8I1M - chain A; structure by X-ray diffraction, 1.70 A resolution.

== Chain A ==
Protein: PAPSS1 protein
Source organism: Homo sapiens
Notes: fragment: APSK1 domain
Reference sequence: Q05BW9 (Q05BW9_HUMAN); residue numbers follow UniProt; this construct covers 25-227
Sequence (203 residues; numbered 25 to 227; the number before each row is that of its first residue):
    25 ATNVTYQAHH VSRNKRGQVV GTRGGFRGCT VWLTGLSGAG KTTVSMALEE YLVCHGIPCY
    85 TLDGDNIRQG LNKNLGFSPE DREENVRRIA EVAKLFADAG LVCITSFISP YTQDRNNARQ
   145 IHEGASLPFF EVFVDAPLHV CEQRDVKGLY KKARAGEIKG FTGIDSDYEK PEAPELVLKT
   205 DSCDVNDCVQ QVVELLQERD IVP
Disordered / not traced: 25-34
Differences from the reference sequence: conflict Asp191 (Glu in Q05BW9)
Disulfide bonds: Cys207-Cys212
Ligand contacts:
  - ADP (adenosine-5'-diphosphate): Gly62, Ala63, Gly64, Thr67, Val68, Ala160, Val164, Arg168, Val170, Thr204, Asp205, Ser206, Cys207, Asp208, Val209, Cys212
  - adenosine-5'-phosphosulfate (ADX): Ser61, Arg92, Phe101, Arg106, Asn109, Val110, Ser130, Phe131, Ile132, Ser133, Pro134, Leu173, Ile182, Lys183, Gly184, Phe185, Thr186

== Overview ==
Chain A binds ADP and adenosine-5'-phosphosulfate.
Chain A is PAPSS1 protein (Homo sapiens); the structure, Crystal structure of oxidated APSK1 domain from human
PAPSS1 in complex with APS and ADP, was determined by X-ray diffraction together with 8I1N and 8I1O from the
same study.
